Entry 4A0O (electron microscopy, 10.50 A resolution (very low resolution: no residue pairs are listed; an interface is given only as per-side residue counts)); this record covers chains L and P of the 16 polymer chains in the assembly.

== Chain L (and P) ==
Molecule: T-complex protein 1 subunit beta
Source organism: Bos taurus
Notes: chain P of this document is another copy of the same molecule, construct and numbering; everything in this record applies to it too
Reference sequence: Q3ZBH0 (TCPB_BOVIN); residues 1-513 here correspond to UniProt positions 14-526 (UniProt number = residue number + 13)
Chain sequence (513 residues; each row starts with the number of its first residue):
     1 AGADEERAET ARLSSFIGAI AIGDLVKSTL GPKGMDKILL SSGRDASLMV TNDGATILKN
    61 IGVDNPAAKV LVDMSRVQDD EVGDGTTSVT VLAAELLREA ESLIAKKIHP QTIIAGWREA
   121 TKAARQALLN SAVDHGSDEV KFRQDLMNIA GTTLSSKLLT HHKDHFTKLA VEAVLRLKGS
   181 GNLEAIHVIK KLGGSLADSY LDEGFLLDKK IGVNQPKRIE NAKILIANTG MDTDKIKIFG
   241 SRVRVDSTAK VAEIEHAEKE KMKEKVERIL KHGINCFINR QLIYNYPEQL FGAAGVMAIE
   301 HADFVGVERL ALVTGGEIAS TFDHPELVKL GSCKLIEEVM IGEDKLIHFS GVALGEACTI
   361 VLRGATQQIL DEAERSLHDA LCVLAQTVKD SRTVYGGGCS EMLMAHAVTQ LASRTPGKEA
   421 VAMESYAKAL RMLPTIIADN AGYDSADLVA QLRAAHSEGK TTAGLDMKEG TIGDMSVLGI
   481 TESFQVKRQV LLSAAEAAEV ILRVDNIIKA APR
Disordered / not traced: 232-253 (chain P: 233-249)
Swiss-Prot annotation at these positions:
  - binding site (ADP): Gly31, Gly85, Thr86, Thr87, Ser88, Ser155, Ser156, Gly397, Glu482, Lys487
  - binding site (ATP): Gly31, Gly85, Thr86, Thr87, Glu482, Lys487
  - binding site (Mg(2+)): Asp84
  - modified residue: Ser47 (Phosphoserine), Lys141 (N6-acetyllysine), Lys168 (N6-acetyllysine), Ser247 (Phosphoserine), Thr248 (Phosphothreonine)
  - cross-link: Lys235 (Glycyl lysine isopeptide (Lys-Gly) (interchain with G-Cter in SUMO2))

== How chain L and chain P interact ==
At this resolution (10 A) residue pairs are not listed: 45 residues of chain L and 39 of chain P lie at the interface.

== Summary ==
Chain L and chain P form an interface of 45 and 39 residues respectively. Curated annotation (UniProt) lists
10 ADP-binding residues, 6 ATP-binding residues and Mg2+-binding residue Asp84(L) on chain L.
Both chains are T-complex protein 1 subunit beta (Bos taurus). Entry 4A0O (Symmetry-free cryo-EM map of TRiC
in the nucleotide-free (apo) state) was determined by electron microscopy together with 4A0V, 4A0W and 4A13
from the same study.
